PDB entry 1LTA | X-ray diffraction, 2.20 A resolution | chains E and C of the 7 polymer chains in the assembly

# Chain E
Protein: Heat-labile enterotoxin, subunit B
Source organism: Escherichia coli
UniProt: P32890 (ELBP_ECOLI); residues 1-103 here correspond to UniProt positions 22-124 (UniProt number = residue number + 21)
Sequence (103 residues; each row starts with the number of its first residue):
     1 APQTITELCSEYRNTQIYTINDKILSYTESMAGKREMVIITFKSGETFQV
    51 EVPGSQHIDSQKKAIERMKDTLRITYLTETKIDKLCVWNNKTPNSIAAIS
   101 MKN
Disulfides: Cys-9/Cys-86
Residues lining bound ligands: beta-D-galactopyranose (GAL): Glu-51, Gln-56, His-57, Gln-61, Trp-88, Asn-90, Lys-91

# Chain C
Protein: Heat-labile enterotoxin, subunit A
Source organism: Escherichia coli
UniProt: P06717 (ELAP_ECOLI); residues 192-240 here correspond to UniProt positions 210-258 (UniProt number = residue number + 18)
Sequence (49 residues; each row starts with the number of its first residue):
   192 RTITGDTCNEETQNLSTIYLREYQSKVKRQIFSDYQSEVDIYNRIRDEL
Not modelled in the structure: 192-195

# Interface between chain E and chain C
Pairs across the interface (21; chain E residue first):
  Pro-53(E) / Leu-240(C)
  Lys-62(E) / Ile-236(C)
  Lys-62(E) / Leu-240(C)
  Lys-63(E) / Ile-232(C)
  Lys-63(E) / Ile-236(C)
  Glu-66(E) / Ile-236(C)
  Arg-67(E) / Ile-232(C)
  Asp-70(E) / Val-230(C)
  Ile-74(E) / Gln-227(C)
  Leu-77(E) / Lys-219(C)
  Leu-77(E) / Phe-223(C)
  Thr-78(E) / Ser-216(C)  hydrogen bond (backbone-side chain)
  Thr-78(E) / Lys-219(C)
  Thr-78(E) / Arg-220(C)
  Thr-78(E) / Phe-223(C)
  Glu-79(E) / Ser-216(C)  hydrogen bond (backbone-side chain)
  Glu-79(E) / Lys-219(C)  salt bridge
  Thr-80(E) / Ser-216(C)
  Thr-80(E) / Arg-220(C)
  Lys-81(E) / Glu-213(C)
  Asn-103(E) / Arg-220(C)  hydrogen bond (backbone-side chain)
Other interface residues (no listed pair), chain C (13 interface residues in all): Lys-217, Tyr-233, Arg-235

# In short
The chain E/chain C interface involves 13 residues from each chain, with 3 hydrogen bonds and 1 salt bridge.
Polar pairs include Glu-79(E)/Lys-219(C), Thr-78(E)/Ser-216(C) and Glu-79(E)/Ser-216(C). Chain E binds
beta-D-galactopyranose.
Chain E is Heat-labile enterotoxin, subunit B and chain C is Heat-labile enterotoxin, subunit A, both from
Escherichia coli; the structure, 2.2 angstroms crystal structure of E. coli heat-labile enterotoxin (lt) with
bound galactose, was determined by X-ray diffraction.
